Entry 7B08 (X-ray diffraction, 2.39 A resolution); this record covers chain A.

# Chain A
Molecule: DNA polymerase
From: Thermococcus gorgonarius
Notes: EC 2.7.7.7
Reference sequence: P56689 (DPOL_THEGO); numbering as in UniProt (aligned over 1-773)
Chain sequence (773 residues; numbered 1 to 773; the number before each row is that of its first residue):
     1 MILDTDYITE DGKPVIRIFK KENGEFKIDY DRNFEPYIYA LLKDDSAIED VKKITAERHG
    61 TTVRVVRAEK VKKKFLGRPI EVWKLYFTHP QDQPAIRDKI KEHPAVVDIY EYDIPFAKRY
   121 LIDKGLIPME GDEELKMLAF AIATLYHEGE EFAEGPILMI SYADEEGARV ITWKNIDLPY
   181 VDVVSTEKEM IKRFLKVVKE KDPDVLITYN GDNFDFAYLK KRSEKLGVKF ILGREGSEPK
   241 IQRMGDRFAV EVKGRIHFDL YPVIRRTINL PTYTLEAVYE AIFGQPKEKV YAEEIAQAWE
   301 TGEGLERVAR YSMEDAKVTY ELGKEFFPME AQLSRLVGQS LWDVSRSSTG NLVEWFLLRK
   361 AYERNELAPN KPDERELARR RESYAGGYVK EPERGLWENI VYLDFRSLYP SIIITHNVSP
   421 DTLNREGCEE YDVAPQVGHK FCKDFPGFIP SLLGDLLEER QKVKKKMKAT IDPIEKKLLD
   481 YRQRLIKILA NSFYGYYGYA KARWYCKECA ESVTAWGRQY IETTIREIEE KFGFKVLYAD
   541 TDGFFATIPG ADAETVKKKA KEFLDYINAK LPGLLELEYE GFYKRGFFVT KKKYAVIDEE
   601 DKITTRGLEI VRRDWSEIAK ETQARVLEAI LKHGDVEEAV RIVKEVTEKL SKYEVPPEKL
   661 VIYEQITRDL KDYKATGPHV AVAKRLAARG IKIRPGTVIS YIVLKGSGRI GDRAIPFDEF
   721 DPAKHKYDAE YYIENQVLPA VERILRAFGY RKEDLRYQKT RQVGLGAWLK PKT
Not modelled in the structure: 611, 665-675, 710-712, 758-773
Disulfide bonds: C428-C442
Construct notes: conflict Q93 (Val in P56689), A141 (Asp in P56689), A143 (Glu in P56689), L485 (Ala in P56689)
Small-molecule neighbours: dTTP (TTP): R406, S407, R460, Q461, K464, Q483, K487

# Overview
Ligands of chain A: dTTP.
Chain A is DNA polymerase (Thermococcus gorgonarius); the structure, TgoT apo, was determined by X-ray
diffraction together with 7B0H, 7B06, 7B07, 7B0F and 7B0G from the same study.
